PDB entry 6HIL | X-ray diffraction, 2.30 A resolution | chains A and L

Chain A:
Name: Transcriptional enhancer factor TEF-1
From: Homo sapiens
Notes: fragment: C-terminal domain, YAP binding domain
UniProt: P28347 (TEAD1_HUMAN); residues 193-410 here correspond to UniProt positions 208-425 (UniProt number = residue number + 15)
Chain sequence (218 residues; row label = number of the first residue in the row):
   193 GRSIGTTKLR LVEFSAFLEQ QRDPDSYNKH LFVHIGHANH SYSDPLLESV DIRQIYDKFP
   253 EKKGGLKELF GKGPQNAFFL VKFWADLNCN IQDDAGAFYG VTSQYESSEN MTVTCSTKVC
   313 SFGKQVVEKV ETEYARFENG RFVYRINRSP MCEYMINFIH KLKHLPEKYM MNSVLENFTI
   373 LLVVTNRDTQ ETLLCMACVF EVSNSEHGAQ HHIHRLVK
Not modelled in the structure: 193-195, 229-238, 284-286
Differences from the reference sequence: engineered mutation H406 (Tyr421 in P28347)

Chain L:
Name: Transcriptional coactivator YAP1
From: Homo sapiens
UniProt: P46937 (YAP1_HUMAN), isoform P46937-9; residue numbers follow UniProt; this construct covers 60-100
Chain sequence (41 residues; each row starts with the number of its first residue):
    60 DSETDLEALF NAVMNPKTAN VPQTVPMRLR KLPDSFFKPP E
Not modelled in the structure: 60-63, 99-100
Curated features (UniProtKB/Swiss-Prot):
  - modified residue: S61 (Phosphoserine), T63 (Phosphothreonine), K90 (N6-lactoyllysine)

How chain A and chain L interact:
Pairs across the interface - 39 pairs, chain A then chain L:
  L239(A) with S94(L)
  E240(A) with P92(L); D93(L); S94(L), hydrogen bond
  S241(A) with P92(L)
  V242(A) with L91(L), hydrophobic; P92(L)
  Q246(A) with R89(L), hydrogen bond (backbone-side chain); K90(L), hydrogen bond (side chain-backbone)
  D249(A) with R89(L), salt bridge
  K250(A) with M86(L); R89(L)
  L272(A) with F95(L), hydrophobic
  K274(A) with F95(L), hydrogen bond (side chain-backbone)
  W276(A) with K97(L); P98(L), hydrophobic
  S313(A) with L68(L)
  F314(A) with L68(L), hydrophobic
  Y346(A) with L65(L)
  F350(A) with L65(L), hydrophobic; F69(L), hydrophobic
  K353(A) with L65(L); F69(L)
  L354(A) with F69(L)
  L357(A) with F69(L), hydrophobic; V72(L), hydrophobic; M73(L), hydrophobic
  M362(A) with V72(L), hydrophobic
  S365(A) with V72(L)
  V366(A) with L68(L); V72(L), hydrophobic
  E368(A) with P85(L); M86(L), hydrogen bond (side chain-backbone); R87(L), salt bridge
  N369(A) with T83(L)
  Q402(A) with P98(L)
  H404(A) with S94(L), hydrogen bond (side chain-backbone); K97(L), hydrogen bond (side chain-backbone)
  H406(A) with F95(L)
Other interface residues (no listed pair), chain A (28 interface residues in all): I247, P358, V391
Other interface residues (no listed pair), chain L (21 interface residues in all): V80, P81, F96

Summary:
28 residues of chain A face 21 of chain L across their interface, with 7 hydrogen bonds and 2 salt bridges.
Polar contacts include D249(A)-R89(L), E368(A)-R87(L) and E240(A)-S94(L).
Chain A is Transcriptional enhancer factor TEF-1 and chain L is Transcriptional coactivator YAP1, both from
Homo sapiens; the structure, X-ray structure of TEAD1(Y421H mutant) complexed with YAP(wildtype): Molecular
and structural characterization of a TEAD mutation ..., was determined by X-ray diffraction, deposited
together with 6HIK.
